Entry 7RDY (electron microscopy, 3.10 A resolution); this record covers chains A and D of the 8 polymer chains in the assembly.

Chain A:
Molecule: RNA-directed RNA polymerase
From: Severe acute respiratory syndrome coronavirus 2
Notes: EC 2.7.7.48
Reference sequence: P0DTD1 (R1AB_SARS2); residues 1-932 here correspond to UniProt positions 4393-5324 (UniProt number = residue number + 4392)
Sequence (932 residues; numbered 1 to 932; the number before each row is that of its first residue):
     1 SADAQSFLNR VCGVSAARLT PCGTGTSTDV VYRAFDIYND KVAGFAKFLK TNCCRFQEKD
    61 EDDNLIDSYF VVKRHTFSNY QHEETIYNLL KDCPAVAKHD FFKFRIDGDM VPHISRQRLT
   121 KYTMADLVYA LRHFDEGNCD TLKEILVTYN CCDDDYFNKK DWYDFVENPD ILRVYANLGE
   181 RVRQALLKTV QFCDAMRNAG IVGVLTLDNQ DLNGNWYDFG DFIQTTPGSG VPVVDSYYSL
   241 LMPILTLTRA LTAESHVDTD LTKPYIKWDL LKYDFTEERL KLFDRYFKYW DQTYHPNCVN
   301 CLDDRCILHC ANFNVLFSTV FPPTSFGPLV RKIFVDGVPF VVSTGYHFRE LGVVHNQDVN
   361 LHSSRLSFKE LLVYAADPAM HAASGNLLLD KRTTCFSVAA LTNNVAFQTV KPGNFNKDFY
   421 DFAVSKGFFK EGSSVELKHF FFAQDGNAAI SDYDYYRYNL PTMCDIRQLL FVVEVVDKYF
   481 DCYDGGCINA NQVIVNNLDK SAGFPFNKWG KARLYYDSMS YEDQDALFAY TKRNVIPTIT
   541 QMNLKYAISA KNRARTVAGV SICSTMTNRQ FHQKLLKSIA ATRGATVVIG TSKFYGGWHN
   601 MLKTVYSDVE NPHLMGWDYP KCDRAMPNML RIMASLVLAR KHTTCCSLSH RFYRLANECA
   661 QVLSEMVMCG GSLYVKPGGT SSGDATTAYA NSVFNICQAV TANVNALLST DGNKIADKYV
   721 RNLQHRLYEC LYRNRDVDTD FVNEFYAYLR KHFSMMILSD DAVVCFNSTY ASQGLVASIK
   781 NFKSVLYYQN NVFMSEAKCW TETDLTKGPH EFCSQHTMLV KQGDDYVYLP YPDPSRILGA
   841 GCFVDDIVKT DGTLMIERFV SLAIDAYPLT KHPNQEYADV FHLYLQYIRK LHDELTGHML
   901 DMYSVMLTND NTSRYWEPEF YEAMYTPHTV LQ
Unresolved in the structure: 1-2, 930-932
Swiss-Prot annotation at these positions:
  - region: Lys545 to Arg555 (Interaction with RMP Remdesivir), Thr582 to Pro620 (RdRp Palm N-ter)
  - active site: Ser759, Asp760, Asp761
  - binding site (Mn(2+)): Asn209, Asp218
  - binding site (Zn(2+)): His295, Cys301, Cys306, Cys310, Cys487, His642, Cys645, Cys646
  - site: Gln932 (Cleavage)
Bound ions: Mg2+: Asn209, Asp218 (together with ADP); Zn2+ site 1: His295, Cys301, Cys306, Cys310; Zn2+ site 2: Cys487, His642, Cys645, Cys646
Residues lining bound ligands:
  - chapso (1N7), molecule 1: Arg197, Gly230, Val231, Lys288, Tyr289, Asp291
  - chapso (1N7), molecule 2: Val202, Gly203, Val204, Asp221, Ile223, Val231, Val233, Arg733
  - chapso (1N7), molecule 3: Tyr903, Ser904, Val905
  - ADP (adenosine-5'-diphosphate): Phe35, Lys50, Asn52, Lys73, Arg74, His75, Asn79, Arg116, Asp208, Asn209, Tyr217, Asp218, Gly220

Chain D:
Molecule: Non-structural protein 8
From: Severe acute respiratory syndrome coronavirus 2
Reference sequence: P0DTD1 (R1AB_SARS2); residues 1-198 here correspond to UniProt positions 3943-4140 (UniProt number = residue number + 3942)
Sequence (199 residues; each row starts with the number of its first residue; numbering starts at 0):
     0 MAIASEFSSL PSYAAFATAQ EAYEQAVANG DSEVVLKKLK KSLNVAKSEF DRDAAMQRKL
    60 EKMADQAMTQ MYKQARSEDK RAKVTSAMQT MLFTMLRKLD NDALNNIINN ARDGCVPLNI
   120 IPLTTAAKLM VVIPDYNTYK NTCDGTTFTY ASALWEIQQV VDADSKIVQL SEISMDNSPN
   180 LAWPLIVTAL RANSAVKLQ
Unresolved in the structure: 0-6, 192-198
Construct notes: initiating methionine (0)
Swiss-Prot annotation at these positions:
  - site: Gln198 (Cleavage)
Residues lining bound ligands: chapso (1N7): Ala63, Ala66, Met67, Met70

How chain A and chain D interact:
Contacting residue pairs (25; chain A residue first):
  Phe415(A) - Met94(D)  hydrophobic
  Lys417(A) - Met90(D)
  Ile847(A) - Arg80(D)
  Ile847(A) - Val83(D)  hydrophobic
  Val848(A) - Ser76(D)
  Val848(A) - Arg80(D)
  Thr850(A) - Lys79(D)
  Asp851(A) - Arg75(D)  salt bridge
  Asp851(A) - Lys79(D)
  Thr853(A) - Tyr71(D)  hydrogen bond
  Leu854(A) - Arg75(D)
  Leu895(A) - Tyr71(D)  hydrophobic
  His898(A) - Tyr71(D)
  His898(A) - Arg75(D)  hydrogen bond
  Met899(A) - Tyr71(D)  hydrophobic
  Met902(A) - Tyr71(D)  hydrophobic
  Tyr903(A) - Met67(D)  hydrogen bond (side chain-backbone)
  Tyr903(A) - Met70(D)
  Val905(A) - Met67(D)
  Leu907(A) - Asp64(D)
  Leu907(A) - Met67(D)  hydrophobic
  Leu907(A) - Thr68(D)
  Thr908(A) - Glu60(D)  hydrogen bond
  Thr908(A) - Asp64(D)  hydrogen bond (backbone-side chain)
  Asn909(A) - Asp64(D)
Also at the interface, not in a pair above, chain A (19 interface residues in all): Asn414, Glu857
Also at the interface, not in a pair above, chain D (15 interface residues in all): Lys72, Met87

Overview:
Chain A and chain D form an interface of 19 and 15 residues respectively; the contacts include 5 hydrogen
bonds and 1 salt bridge. Among the polar pairs are Asp851(A)-Arg75(D), Thr853(A)-Tyr71(D) and
His898(A)-Arg75(D). One chapso molecule is bound between chain A and chain D.
Chain A is RNA-directed RNA polymerase and chain D is Non-structural protein 8, both from Severe acute
respiratory syndrome coronavirus 2; the structure, SARS-CoV-2 replication-transcription complex bound to nsp13
helicase - nsp13(2)-RTC - engaged class, was determined by electron microscopy together with 7RDX, 7RDZ, 7RE0,
7RE1, 7RE2 and 7RE3 from the same study.
